PDB entry 6HBG | electron microscopy, 3.16 A resolution | chains A and B of the 4 polymer chains in the assembly

[Chain A]
Protein: Echovirus 18 viral protein 1
Organism: Echovirus E18
Notes: EC 3.4.22.29, 3.6.1.15, 3.4.22.28, 2.7.7.48
Reference sequence: Q8V635 (Q8V635_9ENTO); residues 1-287 here correspond to UniProt positions 569-855 (UniProt number = residue number + 568)
Sequence (287 residues; row label = number of the first residue in the row):
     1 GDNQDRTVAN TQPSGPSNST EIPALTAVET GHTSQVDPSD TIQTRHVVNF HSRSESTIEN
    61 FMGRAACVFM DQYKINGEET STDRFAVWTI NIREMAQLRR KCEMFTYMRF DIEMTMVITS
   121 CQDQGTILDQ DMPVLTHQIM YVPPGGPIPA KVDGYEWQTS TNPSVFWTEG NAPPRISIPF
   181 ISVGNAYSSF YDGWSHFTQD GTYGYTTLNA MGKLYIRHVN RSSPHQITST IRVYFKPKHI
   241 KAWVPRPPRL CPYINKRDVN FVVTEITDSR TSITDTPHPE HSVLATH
Unresolved in the structure: 1-6, 77-80, 124-129, 278-287

[Chain B]
Protein: Echovirus 18 viral protein 2
Organism: Echovirus E18
Notes: EC 3.4.22.29, 3.6.1.15, 3.4.22.28, 2.7.7.48
Reference sequence: Q8V635 (Q8V635_9ENTO); residues 1-260 here correspond to UniProt positions 70-329 (UniProt number = residue number + 69)
Sequence (260 residues; numbered 1 to 260; the number before each row is that of its first residue):
     1 SPSAEECGYS DRVRSMTLGN STITTQESAN VVVGYGEWPS YLSDREATAE DQPTQPDVAT
    61 CRFYTLESVQ WEKTSPGWWW KFPEALKNMG LFGQNMHYHY LGRAGYTIHV QCNASKFHQG
   121 CLLVVCVPEA EMGCADTDTT FPATELTTED TPHVFTSDSI TGKKVQAAVC NAGMGVGVGN
   181 LTIFPHQWIN LRTNNSATIV IPYINSVPMD NMFRHYNFTL MIIPFAPLNF TDGATAYVPI
   241 TVTIAPMYAE YNGLRLASTQ
Unresolved in the structure: 1-10, 148-150

[Interface between chain A and chain B]
Contacting residue pairs (94):
  V28(A) - W188(B)
  E29(A) - A29(B)
  E29(A) - Q187(B)
  E29(A) - W188(B)
  E29(A) - T193(B)  hydrogen bond
  E29(A) - N194(B)
  T30(A) - A29(B)
  T30(A) - N30(B)
  T30(A) - V32(B)
  G31(A) - H186(B)
  T106(A) - E129(B)
  Y107(A) - E129(B)  hydrogen bond
  Y107(A) - I204(B)
  Y107(A) - N205(B)  hydrogen bond
  Y107(A) - S206(B)
  G184(A) - S206(B)
  N185(A) - S206(B)  hydrogen bond (backbone-backbone)
  N185(A) - P208(B)
  A186(A) - S206(B)
  S188(A) - S206(B)  hydrogen bond
  F190(A) - E129(B)
  F190(A) - E131(B)
  Y191(A) - E129(B)
  Y191(A) - E131(B)  hydrogen bond (backbone-side chain)
  Y191(A) - H215(B)
  D192(A) - K81(B)  salt bridge
  D192(A) - E129(B)  hydrogen bond (backbone-side chain)
  D192(A) - A130(B)
  D192(A) - E131(B)
  D192(A) - H215(B)
  D192(A) - Y216(B)  hydrogen bond (backbone-backbone)
  D192(A) - T219(B)
  G193(A) - R214(B)
  W194(A) - F141(B)
  W194(A) - P142(B)
  W194(A) - A143(B)  hydrophobic
  W194(A) - L146(B)
  W194(A) - R214(B)  hydrogen bond (backbone-backbone)
  W194(A) - Y216(B)  hydrogen bond
  S195(A) - R214(B)  hydrogen bond (backbone-side chain)
  H196(A) - R214(B)
  F197(A) - Y100(B)  hydrophobic
  F197(A) - N211(B)
  F197(A) - R214(B)
  F197(A) - Q260(B)  hydrogen bond (backbone-side chain)
  T198(A) - Q260(B)
  Q199(A) - E84(B)
  Q199(A) - A143(B)
  Q199(A) - F213(B)  hydrogen bond (side chain-backbone)
  Q199(A) - Y216(B)  hydrogen bond
  Y203(A) - E131(B)
  Y203(A) - M132(B)  hydrogen bond (side chain-backbone)
  Y203(A) - L146(B)  hydrophobic
  G204(A) - E131(B)
  Y205(A) - E131(B)  hydrogen bond (backbone-side chain)
  V244(A) - Y35(B)
  V244(A) - I204(B)  hydrophobic
  P245(A) - I183(B)
  P245(A) - F184(B)
  R246(A) - P128(B)  hydrogen bond (side chain-backbone)
  R246(A) - E129(B)  hydrogen bond (side chain-backbone)
  R246(A) - M174(B)
  R246(A) - I183(B)
  R246(A) - F184(B)
  P247(A) - V176(B)  hydrophobic
  P247(A) - N180(B)
  P247(A) - I183(B)
  P247(A) - F184(B)
  P248(A) - V176(B)
  R249(A) - G175(B)  hydrogen bond (side chain-backbone)
  L250(A) - N171(B)
  L250(A) - G175(B)  hydrogen bond (backbone-backbone)
  C251(A) - G175(B)  hydrogen bond (side chain-backbone)
  I254(A) - T137(B)
  N255(A) - T137(B)
  V259(A) - E131(B)
  V259(A) - M132(B)
  V259(A) - G133(B)
  V259(A) - M174(B)
  N260(A) - G133(B)
  N260(A) - C134(B)  hydrogen bond (side chain-backbone)
  N260(A) - T137(B)  hydrogen bond (side chain-backbone)
  F261(A) - G133(B)
  F261(A) - T137(B)
  F261(A) - Q166(B)
  F261(A) - N171(B)
  F261(A) - G173(B)
  F261(A) - G175(B)
  V263(A) - S159(B)
  V263(A) - C170(B)  hydrophobic
  V263(A) - N171(B)
  T264(A) - C170(B)
  T264(A) - N171(B)
  I266(A) - C170(B)  hydrophobic
Also at the interface, not in a pair above, chain A (41 interface residues in all): S189, V262
Also at the interface, not in a pair above, chain B (52 interface residues in all): T139, A168, G177, N190, V207, D210

[Summary]
Chain A and chain B form an interface of 41 and 52 residues respectively; the contacts include 23 hydrogen
bonds and 1 salt bridge. Polar contacts include D192(A)-K81(B), E29(A)-T193(B) and Y107(A)-E129(B).
Chain A is Echovirus 18 viral protein 1 and chain B is Echovirus 18 viral protein 2, both from Echovirus E18;
the structure, Echovirus 18 native particle, was determined by electron microscopy (same publication as 6HBH,
6HBJ, 6HBK, 6HBL and 6HHT).
